PDB entry 4RJ3 | X-ray diffraction, 1.63 A resolution | chain A

Chain A:
Protein: Cyclin-dependent kinase 2
From: Homo sapiens
Notes: EC 2.7.11.22
UniProt: P24941 (CDK2_HUMAN); residue numbers follow UniProt; this construct covers 1-298
Amino-acid sequence (298 residues; row label = number of the first residue in the row):
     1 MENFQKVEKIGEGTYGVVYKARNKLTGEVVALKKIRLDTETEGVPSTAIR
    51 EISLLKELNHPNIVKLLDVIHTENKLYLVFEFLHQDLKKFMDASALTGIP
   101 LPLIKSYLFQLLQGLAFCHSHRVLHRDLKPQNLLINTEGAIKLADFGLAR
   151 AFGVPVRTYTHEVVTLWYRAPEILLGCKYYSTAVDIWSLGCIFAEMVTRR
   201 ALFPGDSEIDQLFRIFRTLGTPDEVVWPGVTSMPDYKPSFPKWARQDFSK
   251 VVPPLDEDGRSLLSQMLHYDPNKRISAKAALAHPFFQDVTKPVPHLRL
Unresolved in the structure: 38-44, 296-298
Modified residues: Lys33 (n(6)-acetyllysine; ALY)
Curated features (UniProtKB/Swiss-Prot):
  - active site: Asp127 (Proton acceptor)
  - binding site (ATP): Ile10 to Val18, Lys33, Glu81 to Leu83, Asp86, Lys129 to Asn132, Asp145
  - binding site (Mg(2+)): Asn132, Asp145
  - site (CDK7 binding): Lys9, Lys88, Lys89, Leu166
  - modified residue: Met1 (N-acetylmethionine), Lys6 (N6-acetyllysine), Thr14 (Phosphothreonine), Tyr15 (Phosphotyrosine), Tyr19 (Phosphotyrosine), Thr160 (Phosphothreonine)
Ligand contacts: 3QS (1-cyclopentyl-N-[2-(4-methoxypiperidin-1-yl)pyrimidin-4-yl]-1H-pyrrolo[3,2-c]pyridin-6-amine): Ile10, Gly11, Glu12, Gly13, Val18, Ala31, Lys33, Val64, Phe80, Glu81, Phe82, Leu83, His84, Gln85, Asp86, Gln131, Asn132, Leu134, Ala144, Asp145
Reported in the primary citation:
  - binding site for 3QS: Phe80
  - specificity-determining residues: Phe80

Summary:
Chain A binds compound 3QS. From UniProt: active-site residue Asp127, 19 ATP-binding residues and Mg2+-binding
residues Asn132 and Asp145. From the paper: a binding site for 3QS at Phe80; the specificity determinant
Phe80.
Chain A is Cyclin-dependent kinase 2 (Homo sapiens); the structure, CDK2 with EGFR inhibitor compound 8, was
determined by X-ray diffraction (same publication as 4RJ4, 4RJ5, 4RJ6, 4RJ7 and 4RJ8).
